PDB entry 8BRI | electron microscopy, 3.90 A resolution | chains A and B of the 7 polymer chains in the assembly

== Chain A (and B) ==
Name: Chemotaxis protein PomA
Source organism: Vibrio alginolyticus
Notes: chain B of this document is another copy of the same molecule, construct and numbering; everything in this record applies to it too
Reference sequence: O06873 (POMA_VIBAL); numbering as in UniProt (aligned over 1-253)
Chain sequence (253 residues; row label = number of the first residue in the row):
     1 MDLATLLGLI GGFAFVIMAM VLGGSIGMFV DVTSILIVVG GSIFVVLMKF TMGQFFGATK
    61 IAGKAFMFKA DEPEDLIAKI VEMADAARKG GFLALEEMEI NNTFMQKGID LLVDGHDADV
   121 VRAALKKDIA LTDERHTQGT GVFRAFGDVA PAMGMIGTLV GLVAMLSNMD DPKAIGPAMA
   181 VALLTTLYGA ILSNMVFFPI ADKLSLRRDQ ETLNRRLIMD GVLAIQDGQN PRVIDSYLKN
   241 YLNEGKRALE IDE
Not modelled in the structure: 1-2, 253 (chain B: 1-19, 253)

== Interface between chain A and chain B ==
Pairs across the interface (38):
  Ile37(A) with Leu22(B), hydrophobic
  Val45(A) with Asn194(B); Met195(B), hydrophobic
  Met48(A) with Met195(B); Pro199(B), hydrophobic; Lys203(B)
  Lys49(A) with Asp202(B), salt bridge; Leu206(B); Lys246(B), hydrogen bond (backbone-side chain)
  Phe50(A) with Lys246(B)
  Gly53(A) with Glu250(B)
  Gln54(A) with Lys246(B); Leu249(B); Glu250(B)
  Gly57(A) with Leu249(B)
  Ala58(A) with Leu249(B)
  Ile61(A) with Leu249(B), hydrophobic
  Leu131(A) with Asn243(B)
  Glu134(A) with Gly245(B); Ala248(B); Leu249(B)
  Arg135(A) with Ala248(B); Leu249(B); Ile251(B), hydrogen bond (side chain-backbone); Asp252(B), salt bridge
  Gln138(A) with Gly245(B), hydrogen bond (side chain-backbone); Lys246(B); Leu249(B)
  Ala152(A) with Asn194(B)
  Met153(A) with Met195(B), hydrophobic
  Ile156(A) with Ala190(B), hydrophobic
  Leu159(A) with Thr186(B)
  Val160(A) with Phe29(B), hydrophobic
  Val163(A) with Phe29(B), hydrophobic; Leu183(B), hydrophobic
  Leu166(A) with Met179(B), hydrophobic; Leu183(B), hydrophobic
  Ser167(A) with Met28(B), hydrogen bond
Other interface residues (no listed pair), chain A (29 interface residues in all): Thr33, Phe44, Lys127, Gly139, Val142, Leu162, Ala164
Other interface residues (no listed pair), chain B (26 interface residues in all): Gly23, Leu184, Leu187, Ile191, Arg247

== Overview ==
29 residues of chain A and 26 residues of chain B are in contact; the contacts include 4 hydrogen bonds and 2
salt bridges. Polar pairs include Lys49(A)-Asp202(B), Arg135(A)-Asp252(B) and Lys49(A)-Lys246(B).
Chain A and chain B are both Chemotaxis protein PomA (Vibrio alginolyticus); the structure, VaPomAB MSP1D1
nanodisc, was determined by electron microscopy, deposited together with 8BRD.
